5S4L - chains B and C of the 6 polymer chains in the assembly; structure by X-ray diffraction, 2.30 A resolution.

== Chain B ==
Name: Tubulin beta-2B chain
Organism: Bos taurus
UniProtKB: Q6B856 (TBB2B_BOVIN); the author numbering skips numbers that UniProt does not, so the offset changes along the chain: 1-42 = UniProt 1-42; 45-360 = UniProt 43-358; 369-455 = UniProt 359-445
Amino-acid sequence (445 residues; each row starts with the number of its first residue; note: 10 numbers in that range are skipped by the numbering (no residue carries them; nothing is unmodelled there)):
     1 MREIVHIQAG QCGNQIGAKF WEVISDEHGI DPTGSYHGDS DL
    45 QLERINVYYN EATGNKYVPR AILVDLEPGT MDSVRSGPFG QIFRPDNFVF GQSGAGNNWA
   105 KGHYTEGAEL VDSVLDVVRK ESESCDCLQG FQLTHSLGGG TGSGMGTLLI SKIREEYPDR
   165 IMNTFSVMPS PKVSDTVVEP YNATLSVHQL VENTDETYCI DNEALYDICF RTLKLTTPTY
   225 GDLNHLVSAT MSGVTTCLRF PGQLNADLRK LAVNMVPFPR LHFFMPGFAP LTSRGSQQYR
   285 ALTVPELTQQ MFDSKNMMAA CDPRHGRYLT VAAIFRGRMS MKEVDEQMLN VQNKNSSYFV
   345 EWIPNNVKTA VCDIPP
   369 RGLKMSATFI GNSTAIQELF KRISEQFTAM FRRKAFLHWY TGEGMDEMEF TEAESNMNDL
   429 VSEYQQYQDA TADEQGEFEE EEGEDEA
Not modelled in the structure: 279-280, 438-455
Metal / ion sites: Mg2+: Gln11 (together with GDP); Ca2+: Glu113 (shared with Glu284(C) of chain C)
Residues lining bound ligands: GDP (guanosine-5'-diphosphate): Gly10, Gln11, Cys12, Gln15, Ile16, Asp69, Ala99, Asn101, Ser140, Gly142, Gly143, Gly144, Thr145, Gly146, Ser147, Val171, Pro173, Val177, Asp179, Glu183, Asn206, Leu209, Tyr224, Leu227, Asn228
UniProt features mapped onto this chain:
  - motif: Met1 to Ile4 (MREI motif)
  - binding site (GTP): Gln11, Glu71, Ser140, Gly144, Thr145, Gly146, Asn206, Asn228
  - binding site (Mg(2+)): Glu71
  - modified residue: Ser40 (Phosphoserine), Thr57 (Phosphothreonine), Lys60 (N6-acetyllysine), Ser174 (Phosphoserine), Thr287 (Phosphothreonine), Thr292 (Phosphothreonine), Arg320 (Omega-N-methylarginine), Glu448 (5-glutamyl polyglutamate)
  - cross-link (Glycyl lysine isopeptide (Lys-Gly)): Lys60 (interchain with G-Cter in ubiquitin), Lys326 (interchain with G-Cter in ubiquitin)

== Chain C ==
Name: Tubulin alpha-1B chain
Organism: Bos taurus
UniProtKB: P81947 (TBA1B_BOVIN); residue numbers follow UniProt; this construct covers 1-451
Amino-acid sequence (451 residues; each row starts with the number of its first residue):
     1 MRECISIHVG QAGVQIGNAC WELYCLEHGI QPDGQMPSDK TIGGGDDSFN TFFSETGAGK
    61 HVPRAVFVDL EPTVIDEVRT GTYRQLFHPE QLITGKEDAA NNYARGHYTI GKEIIDLVLD
   121 RIRKLADQCT GLQGFLVFHS FGGGTGSGFT SLLMERLSVD YGKKSKLEFS IYPAPQVSTA
   181 VVEPYNSILT THTTLEHSDC AFMVDNEAIY DICRRNLDIE RPTYTNLNRL ISQIVSSITA
   241 SLRFDGALNV DLTEFQTNLV PYPRIHFPLA TYAPVISAEK AYHEQLSVAE ITNACFEPAN
   301 QMVKCDPRHG KYMACCLLYR GDVVPKDVNA AIATIKTKRS IQFVDWCPTG FKVGINYQPP
   361 TVVPGGDLAK VQRAVCMLSN TTAIAEAWAR LDHKFDLMYA KRAFVHWYVG EGMEEGEFSE
   421 AREDMAALEK DYEEVGVDSV EGEGEEEGEE Y
Not modelled in the structure: 441-451
Metal / ion sites: Ca2+ site 1: Asp39, Thr41, Gly44, Glu55; Ca2+ site 2: Glu284 (shared with Glu113(B) of chain B)
Residues lining bound ligands: GTP (guanosine-5'-triphosphate): Gly10, Gln11, Ala12, Gln15, Ile16, Asp69, Asp98, Ala99, Ala100, Asn101, Ser140, Gly142, Gly143, Gly144, Thr145, Gly146, Ile171, Pro173, Val177, Ser178, Thr179, Glu183, Asn206, Tyr224, Leu227, Asn228, Ile231

== Interface between chain B and chain C ==
Contacting residue pairs (41):
  Gln96(B) - Met1(C)
  Gln96(B) - Arg2(C)  hydrogen bond (backbone-side chain)
  Ser97(B) - Arg2(C)
  Asn101(B) - Glu254(C)
  Asp179(B) - Glu254(C)
  Asp179(B) - Lys352(C)  hydrogen bond (backbone-side chain)
  Thr180(B) - Glu254(C)
  Thr180(B) - Asn258(C)
  Val181(B) - Asn258(C)  hydrogen bond (backbone-side chain)
  Val181(B) - Pro348(C)  hydrophobic
  Val182(B) - Thr257(C)
  Thr221(B) - Lys326(C)
  Thr221(B) - Asn329(C)
  Ala397(B) - Trp346(C)
  Met398(B) - Trp346(C)
  Arg400(B) - Asp345(C)  salt bridge
  Arg400(B) - Ser439(C)  hydrogen bond
  Arg401(B) - Tyr262(C)  hydrogen bond (backbone-side chain)
  Arg401(B) - Asp345(C)  salt bridge
  Arg401(B) - Trp346(C)
  Arg401(B) - Glu434(C)  hydrogen bond (side chain-backbone)
  Arg401(B) - Val435(C)
  Arg401(B) - Val437(C)  hydrogen bond (side chain-backbone)
  Arg401(B) - Asp438(C)
  Arg401(B) - Ser439(C)  hydrogen bond
  Lys402(B) - Tyr262(C)
  Ala403(B) - Pro261(C)
  Ala403(B) - Tyr262(C)
  Ala403(B) - Trp346(C)  hydrophobic
  Phe404(B) - Thr257(C)
  Phe404(B) - Asn258(C)
  Phe404(B) - Val260(C)
  Phe404(B) - Pro261(C)  hydrogen bond (backbone-backbone)
  Phe404(B) - Trp346(C)  hydrophobic
  His406(B) - Val260(C)  hydrogen bond (side chain-backbone)
  His406(B) - Pro261(C)
  His406(B) - Tyr262(C)
  His406(B) - Pro263(C)
  Trp407(B) - Gln256(C)
  Trp407(B) - Thr257(C)  hydrogen bond (side chain-backbone)
  Trp407(B) - Val260(C)
Interface residues without a listed pair, chain B (20 interface residues in all): Gly100, Thr220, Leu405
Interface residues without a listed pair, chain C (22 interface residues in all): Pro325

== Overview ==
20 residues of chain B face 22 of chain C across their interface, with 11 hydrogen bonds and 2 salt bridges.
Polar pairs include Arg400(B)-Asp345(C), Arg401(B)-Asp345(C) and Gln96(B)-Arg2(C). Ligands of chain B: GDP.
Chain C binds GTP.
Here chain B is Tubulin beta-2B chain and chain C is Tubulin alpha-1B chain, both from Bos taurus. Entry 5S4L
(Tubulin-Z1891773393-complex) was determined by X-ray diffraction, deposited together with 5S4M, 5S4N, 5S4O,
5S4P, 5S4Q, 5S4R and 52 further entries.
